1PA3 - chains A and B; structure by X-ray diffraction, 2.70 A resolution.

Chain A (and B):
Protein: Glutathione s-transferase, putative
From: Plasmodium falciparum
Notes: chain B of this document is another copy of the same molecule, construct and numbering; everything in this record applies to it too
UniProt: Q95V54 (Q95V54_PLAFA); residues 1-211 here = UniProt positions 1-211
Sequence (211 residues; row label = number of the first residue in the row):
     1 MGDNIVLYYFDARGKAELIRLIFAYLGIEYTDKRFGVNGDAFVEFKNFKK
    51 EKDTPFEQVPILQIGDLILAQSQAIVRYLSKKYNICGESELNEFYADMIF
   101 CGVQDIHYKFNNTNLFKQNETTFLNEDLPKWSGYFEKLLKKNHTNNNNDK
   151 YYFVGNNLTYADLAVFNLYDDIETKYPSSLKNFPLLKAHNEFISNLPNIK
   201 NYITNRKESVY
Unresolved in the structure: 1-4, 144-149, 207-211

Interface between chain A and chain B:
Residue-residue contacts - 30 pairs, chain A then chain B:
  Tyr9(A) - Leu115(B)
  Phe10(A) - Leu115(B)  hydrophobic
  Lys15(A) - Phe116(B)
  Phe42(A) - Glu120(B)
  Phe42(A) - Leu124(B)  hydrophobic
  Phe42(A) - Tyr176(B)  hydrophobic
  Phe45(A) - Thr121(B)
  Gln58(A) - Gln118(B)
  Val59(A) - Gln118(B)  hydrogen bond (backbone-side chain)
  Tyr108(A) - Phe116(B)  hydrophobic
  Tyr108(A) - Lys117(B)
  Asn111(A) - Asn114(B)  hydrogen bond (backbone-side chain)
  Asn111(A) - Phe116(B)
  Asn112(A) - Asn112(B)
  Asn112(A) - Lys117(B)  hydrogen bond
  Asn114(A) - Asn111(B)
  Leu115(A) - Tyr9(B)
  Leu115(A) - Phe10(B)  hydrophobic
  Phe116(A) - Gly14(B)
  Phe116(A) - Lys15(B)
  Phe116(A) - His107(B)
  Phe116(A) - Tyr108(B)  hydrophobic
  Phe116(A) - Asn111(B)
  Lys117(A) - Tyr108(B)
  Lys117(A) - Asn112(B)  hydrogen bond
  Gln118(A) - Gln58(B)
  Gln118(A) - Val59(B)
  Glu120(A) - Phe42(B)
  Thr121(A) - Phe45(B)
  Tyr176(A) - Phe42(B)  hydrophobic
Interface residues without a listed pair, chain A (22 interface residues in all): Gly14, Lys49, His107, Pro177
Interface residues without a listed pair, chain B (23 interface residues in all): Asp40, Lys49

Summary:
The interface between chain A and chain B involves 22 residues on one side and 23 on the other; the contacts
include 4 hydrogen bonds. Among the polar pairs are Val59(A)-Gln118(B), Asn111(A)-Asn114(B) and
Asn112(A)-Lys117(B).
Both chains are Glutathione s-transferase, putative (Plasmodium falciparum). Entry 1PA3 (Crystal Structure of
Glutathione-S-transferase from Plasmodium falciparum) was determined by X-ray diffraction, deposited together
with 1Q4J.
